PDB entry 3DJZ | X-ray diffraction, 1.82 A resolution | chains A and B

Chain A (and B):
Protein: Transthyretin
Source organism: Homo sapiens
Notes: chain B of this document is another copy of the same molecule, construct and numbering; everything in this record applies to it too
UniProt: P02766 (TTHY_HUMAN); residues 1-127 here correspond to UniProt positions 21-147 (UniProt number = residue number + 20)
Sequence (127 residues; row label = number of the first residue in the row):
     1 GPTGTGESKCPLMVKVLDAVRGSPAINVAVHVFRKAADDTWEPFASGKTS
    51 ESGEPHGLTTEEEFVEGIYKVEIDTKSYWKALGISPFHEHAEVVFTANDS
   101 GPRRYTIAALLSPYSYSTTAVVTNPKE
Not modelled in the structure: 1-9, 126-127 (chain B: 1-9, 125-127)
Differences from the reference sequence: engineered mutation P55 (Leu75 in P02766)
Curated features (UniProtKB/Swiss-Prot):
  - binding site (L-thyroxine): K15, E54, S117
  - modified residue: C10 (Sulfocysteine), E42 (4-carboxyglutamate), S52 (Phosphoserine)
  - glycosylation: N98 (N-linked (GlcNAc...) asparagine)
From the paper describing this entry:
  - disease-associated variants - L55P: decreased stability (from molecular simulation)
  - conformationally variable residues (loop rearrangement): E54 to H56

Chain A / chain B interface:
Contacting residue pairs (43):
  F87(A) - F95(B)  hydrophobic
  F87(A) - T96(B)
  F87(A) - Y105(B)  hydrophobic
  F87(A) - I107(B)  hydrophobic
  F87(A) - A120(B)  hydrophobic
  H88(A) - V93(B)
  H88(A) - V94(B)
  H88(A) - T118(B)
  E89(A) - V94(B)  hydrogen bond (backbone-backbone)
  E89(A) - F95(B)
  E89(A) - T96(B)  hydrogen bond
  H90(A) - V94(B)
  E92(A) - E92(B)
  E92(A) - Y116(B)  hydrogen bond (backbone-side chain)
  V93(A) - H88(B)
  V94(A) - H88(B)
  V94(A) - E89(B)  hydrogen bond (backbone-backbone)
  V94(A) - H90(B)
  V94(A) - E92(B)
  F95(A) - F87(B)  hydrophobic
  F95(A) - E89(B)
  T96(A) - E89(B)  hydrogen bond
  Y105(A) - F87(B)  hydrophobic
  I107(A) - F87(B)  hydrophobic
  Y114(A) - T119(B)  hydrogen bond (backbone-side chain)
  Y114(A) - A120(B)  hydrogen bond (backbone-backbone)
  Y114(A) - V122(B)  hydrophobic
  S115(A) - T118(B)  hydrogen bond (side chain-backbone)
  S115(A) - T119(B)  hydrogen bond
  Y116(A) - E92(B)  hydrogen bond (side chain-backbone)
  Y116(A) - S117(B)
  Y116(A) - T118(B)  hydrogen bond (backbone-backbone)
  S117(A) - Y116(B)
  S117(A) - S117(B)
  T118(A) - H88(B)
  T118(A) - S115(B)  hydrogen bond (backbone-side chain)
  T118(A) - Y116(B)  hydrogen bond (backbone-backbone)
  T119(A) - Y114(B)  hydrogen bond (side chain-backbone)
  T119(A) - S115(B)  hydrogen bond
  A120(A) - F87(B)  hydrophobic
  A120(A) - Y114(B)  hydrogen bond (backbone-backbone)
  V122(A) - F87(B)  hydrophobic
  V122(A) - Y114(B)  hydrophobic
Other interface residues (no listed pair), chain A (21 interface residues in all): I68, K76
Other interface residues (no listed pair), chain B (20 interface residues in all): I68

Summary:
21 residues of chain A and 20 residues of chain B are in contact; the contacts include 16 hydrogen bonds.
Among the polar pairs are E89(A)-T96(B), E92(A)-Y116(B) and Y114(A)-T119(B). Curated annotation (UniProt)
lists 3 L-thyroxine-binding residues on chain A. From the paper: L55P of chain A reduces stability;
conformational variability at E54(A).
Chain A and chain B are both Transthyretin (Homo sapiens); the structure, Crystal structure of transthyretin
variant L55P at neutral pH, was determined by X-ray diffraction together with 3DJR, 3DJS, 3DJT, 3DK0 and 3DK2
from the same study.
